Entry 4H5Q (X-ray diffraction, 2.70 A resolution); this record covers chains A and C of the 4 polymer chains in the assembly.

[Chain A (and C)]
Molecule: Nucleocapsid protein
From: Rift valley fever virus
Notes: chain C of this document is another copy of the same molecule, construct and numbering; everything in this record applies to it too
UniProtKB: D3K5I7 (D3K5I7_RVFV); residue numbers follow UniProt; this construct covers 1-245
Sequence (245 residues; row label = number of the first residue in the row):
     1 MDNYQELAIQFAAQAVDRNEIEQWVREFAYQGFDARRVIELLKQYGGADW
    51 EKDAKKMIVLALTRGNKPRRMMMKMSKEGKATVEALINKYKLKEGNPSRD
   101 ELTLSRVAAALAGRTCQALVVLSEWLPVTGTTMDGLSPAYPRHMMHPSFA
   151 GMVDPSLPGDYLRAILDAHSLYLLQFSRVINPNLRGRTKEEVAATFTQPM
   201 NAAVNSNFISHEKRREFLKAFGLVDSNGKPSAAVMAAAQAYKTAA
Not modelled in the structure: 1-3 (chain C: 1-2)
Curated features (UniProtKB/Swiss-Prot):
  - binding site (RNA): Y30, F33, N66, K67, R70, R99, S105, R106, R185, T195
  - site: W125 (Important for dimerization)
  - mutagenesis: W125 (W125A: Almost complete loss of transcription), R178 (R178E: 90% loss of transcription; R178Q: 75% loss of 30transcription)

[Interface between chain A and chain C]
Residue-residue contacts (69):
  Y4(A) with K43(C)
  Q5(A) with R36(C); I39(C); E40(C); K43(C); F208(C)
  E6(A) with R36(C), salt bridge; N207(C); F208(C); I209(C), hydrogen bond (side chain-backbone); S210(C); K213(C), salt bridge
  L7(A) with W50(C), hydrophobic
  I9(A) with K213(C)
  F11(A) with E51(C); A54(C), hydrophobic; K55(C); I58(C), hydrophobic; L111(C), hydrophobic; R114(C)
  A12(A) with G113(C); R114(C); Q117(C), hydrogen bond (backbone-side chain); F217(C), hydrophobic
  Q14(A) with E51(C), hydrogen bond; K55(C), hydrogen bond; R114(C), hydrogen bond (backbone-side chain); Q117(C)
  V16(A) with R114(C); Q117(C); V121(C), hydrophobic
  R18(A) with V121(C)
  I21(A) with V121(C), hydrophobic; L122(C), hydrophobic
  W24(A) with K55(C); K56(C); V59(C), hydrophobic
  V25(A) with V59(C); T63(C); W125(C), hydrophobic
  E27(A) with M75(C); S76(C), hydrogen bond (backbone-side chain); G79(C); T82(C), hydrogen bond
  F28(A) with K56(C); L60(C), hydrophobic; R64(C), hydrogen bond (backbone-side chain); M75(C); T82(C); V83(C), hydrophobic
  A29(A) with R64(C), hydrogen bond (backbone-side chain); K74(C); M75(C)
  Y30(A) with R64(C); K74(C), hydrogen bond
  Q31(A) with K74(C), hydrogen bond (backbone-backbone); S76(C)
  R99(A) with M75(C)
  R163(A) with T131(C), hydrogen bond (side chain-backbone); D134(C); G135(C)
  E191(A) with R185(C); G186(C)
  A194(A) with R178(C); R185(C)
  T195(A) with R185(C)
  Q198(A) with P127(C); V179(C)
  N205(A) with E124(C)
Also at the interface, not in a pair above, chain A (34 interface residues in all): A8, A15, D17, E20, E22, L162, T188, E190, N201
Also at the interface, not in a pair above, chain C (48 interface residues in all): K52, E78, A110, A118, T129, T132

[In short]
Chain A and chain C form an interface of 34 and 48 residues respectively, with 12 hydrogen bonds and 2 salt
bridges. Polar pairs include E6(A)-R36(C), E6(A)-K213(C) and E6(A)-I209(C). UniProt lists 10 RNA-binding
residues and 2 mutagenesis sites on chain A.
Both chains are Nucleocapsid protein (Rift valley fever virus). Entry 4H5Q (Crystal Structure of Rift Valley
Fever Virus Nucleocapsid Protein Hexamer Bound to Single-stranded DNA) was determined by X-ray diffraction
together with 4V9E, 4H5L, 4H5M, 4H5O and 4H5P from the same study.
